Entry 4ENE (X-ray diffraction, 2.40 A resolution); this record covers chains C and D of the 6 polymer chains in the assembly.

# Chain C
Molecule: heavy chain of Fab fragment
Source organism: Mus musculus
Notes: antibody fragment or engineered binder
Amino-acid sequence (222 residues; numbered 1 to 222; the number before each row is that of its first residue):
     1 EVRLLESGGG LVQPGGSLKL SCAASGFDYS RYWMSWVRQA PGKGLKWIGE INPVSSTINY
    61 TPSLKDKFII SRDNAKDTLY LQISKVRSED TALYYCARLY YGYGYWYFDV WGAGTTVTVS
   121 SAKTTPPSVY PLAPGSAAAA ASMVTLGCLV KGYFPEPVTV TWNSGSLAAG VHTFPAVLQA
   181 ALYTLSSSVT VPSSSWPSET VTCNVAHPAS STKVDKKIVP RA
Disulfide bonds: Cys22-Cys96, Cys148-Cys203

# Chain D
Molecule: light chain of Fab fragment
Source organism: Mus musculus
Notes: antibody fragment or engineered binder
Amino-acid sequence (211 residues; each row starts with the number of its first residue):
     1 DIVLTQSPAI MSAAPGDKVT MTCSASSSVS YIHWYQQKSG TSPKRWIYDT SKLTSGVPVR
    61 FSGSGSGTSY SLTINTMEAE DAATYYCQQW SSHPQTFGGG TKLEILRADA APTVSIFPPS
   121 SEQLTSGGAS VVCFLNNFYP KDINVKWKID GSERQNGVLN SWTDQDSKDS TYSMSSTLTL
   181 TKDEYERHNS YTCEATHKTS TSPIVKSFNR A
Disulfide bonds: Cys23-Cys87, Cys133-Cys193

# Interface between chain C and chain D
Pairs across the interface - 77 pairs, chain C then chain D:
  Gln39(C) - Gln37(D)  hydrogen bond
  Gln39(C) - Tyr86(D)  hydrogen bond
  Lys43(C) - Tyr86(D)
  Leu45(C) - Tyr86(D)  hydrophobic
  Leu45(C) - Phe97(D)  hydrophobic
  Trp47(C) - Pro94(D)  hydrophobic
  Trp47(C) - Gln95(D)
  Glu50(C) - Trp90(D)
  Glu50(C) - His93(D)
  Tyr95(C) - Gln37(D)  hydrogen bond
  Tyr95(C) - Thr41(D)
  Tyr95(C) - Pro43(D)
  Leu99(C) - Trp90(D)  hydrophobic
  Gly102(C) - Asp49(D)
  Tyr103(C) - Tyr31(D)  hydrophobic
  Tyr103(C) - Asp49(D)  hydrogen bond (backbone-side chain)
  Tyr103(C) - Lys52(D)
  Tyr105(C) - Tyr31(D)  hydrophobic
  Tyr105(C) - His33(D)  hydrogen bond (backbone-side chain)
  Tyr105(C) - Ser91(D)
  Trp106(C) - His33(D)
  Trp106(C) - Gln88(D)
  Trp106(C) - Trp90(D)
  Tyr107(C) - His33(D)
  Tyr107(C) - Tyr35(D)
  Tyr107(C) - Arg45(D)  hydrogen bond
  Tyr107(C) - Tyr48(D)  hydrophobic
  Tyr107(C) - Gln88(D)
  Phe108(C) - Tyr35(D)  hydrogen bond (backbone-side chain)
  Phe108(C) - Gln88(D)
  Phe108(C) - Trp90(D)  hydrophobic
  Phe108(C) - Phe97(D)  hydrophobic
  Asp109(C) - Arg45(D)  salt bridge
  Trp111(C) - Tyr35(D)
  Trp111(C) - Ser42(D)
  Trp111(C) - Pro43(D)
  Trp111(C) - Phe97(D)  hydrophobic
  Gly112(C) - Ser42(D)
  Tyr130(C) - Ser120(D)
  Tyr130(C) - Glu122(D)
  Tyr130(C) - Gln123(D)
  Tyr130(C) - Ser126(D)
  Pro131(C) - Ser120(D)
  Pro131(C) - Glu122(D)
  Leu132(C) - Phe117(D)  hydrophobic
  Leu132(C) - Val132(D)  hydrophobic
  Leu132(C) - Phe134(D)  hydrophobic
  Ala133(C) - Phe117(D)
  Ala133(C) - Pro118(D)
  Thr145(C) - Ser115(D)
  Thr145(C) - Phe117(D)
  Thr145(C) - Phe134(D)
  Leu146(C) - Phe134(D)
  Leu149(C) - Ser130(D)
  Lys151(C) - Gln123(D)
  His172(C) - Asn136(D)
  His172(C) - Asn137(D)  hydrogen bond
  His172(C) - Ser173(D)  hydrogen bond
  Thr173(C) - Thr163(D)
  Phe174(C) - Phe134(D)  hydrophobic
  Phe174(C) - Asn136(D)
  Phe174(C) - Ser161(D)
  Phe174(C) - Thr163(D)
  Phe174(C) - Ser173(D)
  Phe174(C) - Met174(D)
  Phe174(C) - Ser175(D)
  Pro175(C) - Ser161(D)  hydrogen bond (backbone-side chain)
  Pro175(C) - Trp162(D)
  Val177(C) - Leu159(D)  hydrophobic
  Ser186(C) - Phe134(D)
  Ser187(C) - Phe134(D)
  Ser188(C) - Phe134(D)
  Ser188(C) - Asn136(D)  hydrogen bond
  Lys216(C) - Glu122(D)  salt bridge
  Arg221(C) - Pro118(D)
  Arg221(C) - Pro119(D)  hydrogen bond (side chain-backbone)
  Arg221(C) - Ser120(D)
Also at the interface, not in a pair above, chain C (43 interface residues in all): Val37, Gly44, Asn59, Pro62, Ala113, Pro134, Gly135, Gly147, Gln179
Also at the interface, not in a pair above, chain D (43 interface residues in all): Ser30, Ser121, Asn160, Thr179

# Overview
Chain C and chain D each contribute 43 residues to their interface; the contacts include 12 hydrogen bonds and
2 salt bridges. Polar pairs include Asp109(C)-Arg45(D), Lys216(C)-Glu122(D) and Gln39(C)-Gln37(D).
Here chain C is heavy chain of Fab fragment and chain D is light chain of Fab fragment, both from Mus
musculus. Entry 4ENE (Structure of the N- and C-terminal trimmed ClC-ec1 Cl-/H+ antiporter and Fab Complex)
was determined by X-ray diffraction (same publication as 6LSC).
